PDB entry 7RWI | X-ray diffraction, 3.70 A resolution | chains D and H of the 8 polymer chains in the assembly

[Chain D]
Molecule: DNA-directed RNA polymerase subunit beta'
Organism: Mycobacterium tuberculosis
Notes: EC 2.7.7.6
UniProtKB: A0A045J9E2 (A0A045J9E2_MYCTX); residues 1-1316 here = UniProt positions 1-1316
Amino-acid sequence (1316 residues; row label = number of the first residue in the row):
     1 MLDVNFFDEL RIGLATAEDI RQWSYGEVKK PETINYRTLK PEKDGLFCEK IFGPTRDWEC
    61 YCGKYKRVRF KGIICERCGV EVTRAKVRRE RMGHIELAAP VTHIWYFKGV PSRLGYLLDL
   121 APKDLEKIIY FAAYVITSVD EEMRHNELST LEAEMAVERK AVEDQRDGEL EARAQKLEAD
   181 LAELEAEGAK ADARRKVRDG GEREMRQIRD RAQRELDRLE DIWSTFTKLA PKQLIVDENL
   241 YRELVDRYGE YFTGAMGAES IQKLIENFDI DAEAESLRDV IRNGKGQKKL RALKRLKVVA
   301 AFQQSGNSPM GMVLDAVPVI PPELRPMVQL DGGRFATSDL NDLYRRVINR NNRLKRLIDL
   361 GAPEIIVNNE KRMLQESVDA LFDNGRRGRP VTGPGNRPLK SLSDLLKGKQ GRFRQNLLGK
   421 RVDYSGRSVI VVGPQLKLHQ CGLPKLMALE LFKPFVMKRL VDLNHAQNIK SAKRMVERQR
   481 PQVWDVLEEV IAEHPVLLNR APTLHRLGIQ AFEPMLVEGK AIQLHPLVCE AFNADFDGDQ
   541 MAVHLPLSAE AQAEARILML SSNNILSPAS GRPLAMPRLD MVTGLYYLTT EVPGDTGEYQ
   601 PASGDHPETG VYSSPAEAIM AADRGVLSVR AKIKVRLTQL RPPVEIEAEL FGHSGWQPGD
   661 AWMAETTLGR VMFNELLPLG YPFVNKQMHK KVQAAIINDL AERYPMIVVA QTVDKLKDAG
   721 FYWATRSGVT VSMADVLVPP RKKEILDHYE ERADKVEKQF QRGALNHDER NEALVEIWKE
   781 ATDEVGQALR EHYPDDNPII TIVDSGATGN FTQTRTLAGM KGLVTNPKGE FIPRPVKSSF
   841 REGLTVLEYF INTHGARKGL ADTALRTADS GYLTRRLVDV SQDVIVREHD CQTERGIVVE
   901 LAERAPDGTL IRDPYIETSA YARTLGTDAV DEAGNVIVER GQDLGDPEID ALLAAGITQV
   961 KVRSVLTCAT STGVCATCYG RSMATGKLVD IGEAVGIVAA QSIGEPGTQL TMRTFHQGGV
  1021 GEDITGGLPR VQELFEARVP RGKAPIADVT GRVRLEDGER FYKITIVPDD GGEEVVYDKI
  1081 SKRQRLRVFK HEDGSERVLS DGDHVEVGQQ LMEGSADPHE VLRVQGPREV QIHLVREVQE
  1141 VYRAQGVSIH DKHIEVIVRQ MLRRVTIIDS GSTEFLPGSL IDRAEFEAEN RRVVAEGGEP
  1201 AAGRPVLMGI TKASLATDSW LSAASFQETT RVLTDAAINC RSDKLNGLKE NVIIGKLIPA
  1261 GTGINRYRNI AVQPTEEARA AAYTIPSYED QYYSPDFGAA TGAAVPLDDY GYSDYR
Unresolved in the structure: 1-2, 421, 1012-1025, 1282-1316

[Chain H]
Molecule: Nt DNA
Sequence (27 nucleotides; numbered 2 to 28; the number before each row is that of its first residue):
     2 CGTGTCAGTA GCTGTCACGG ATGCAGG
Unresolved in the structure: 26-28

[Interface between chain D and chain H]
Pairs across the interface (15):
  Pro111(D) - DA22(H)  sugar contact
  Pro111(D) - DT23(H)  phosphate contact
  Ser112(D) - DT23(H)  hydrogen bond to the phosphate
  Tyr116(D) - DA22(H)  phosphate contact
  Tyr116(D) - DT23(H)  phosphate contact
  Pro122(D) - DT23(H)  phosphate contact
  Pro122(D) - DG24(H)  phosphate contact
  Lys123(D) - DG24(H)  hydrogen bond to the phosphate
  Lys123(D) - DC25(H)  salt bridge to the phosphate
  Arg291(D) - DT23(H)  base contact
  Arg291(D) - DG24(H)  hydrogen bond to the base
  Lys294(D) - DA22(H)  salt bridge to the phosphate
  Arg389(D) - DT10(H)  hydrogen bond to the base
  Arg1038(D) - DC19(H)  phosphate contact
  Arg1038(D) - DG20(H)  salt bridge to the phosphate
Other interface residues (no listed pair), chain D (10 interface residues in all): Asn396
Other interface residues (no listed pair), chain H (8 interface residues in all): DG12

[Overview]
10 residues of chain D face 8 of chain H across their interface; the contacts include 4 hydrogen bonds and 3
salt bridges. Among the polar pairs are Arg291(D)-DG24(H), Arg389(D)-DT10(H) and Ser112(D)-DT23(H).
Here chain D is DNA-directed RNA polymerase subunit beta' (Mycobacterium tuberculosis) and chain H is Nt DNA.
Entry 7RWI (Mycobacterium tuberculosis RNA polymerase sigma L holoenzyme open promoter complex containing
TNP-2198) was determined by X-ray diffraction.
